8TO9 - chains D and F of the 12 polymer chains in the assembly; structure by electron microscopy, 4.03 A resolution (low resolution: residue-level contacts below are approximate; hydrogen-bond / salt-bridge calls are withheld).

Chain D:
Protein: TRNM-f*01 heavy chain
Organism: Macaca mulatta
Amino-acid sequence (126 residues; numbered 1 to 113 plus 13 insertion-coded residues; the number before each row is that of its first residue; a row labelled like 35A-35B holds insertion residues (35A, then the next letters in order)):
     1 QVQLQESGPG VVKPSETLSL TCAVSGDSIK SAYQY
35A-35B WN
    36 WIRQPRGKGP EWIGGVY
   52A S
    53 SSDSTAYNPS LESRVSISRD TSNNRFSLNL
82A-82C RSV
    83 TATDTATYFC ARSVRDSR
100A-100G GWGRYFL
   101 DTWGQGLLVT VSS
Cystine bridges: Cys22-Cys92

Chain F:
Protein: TRNM-f*01 light chain
Organism: Macaca mulatta
Amino-acid sequence (107 residues; numbered 1 to 107; the number before each row is that of its first residue):
     1 DIQMTQSPSS LSASVGDTVT ITCRASQSIS TWLAWYQQKP GKAPKVLIYS ASILQSGVPS
    61 RFRGSGSGSD FTLTIGSLQI EDFATYFCQQ YTGSPFTFGG GTKVEIK
Cystine bridges: Cys23-Cys88

Chain D / chain F interface:
Residue-residue contacts (30; chain D residue first):
  Gln39(D) with Gln38(F)
  Gly44(D) with Phe87(F)
  Pro45(D) with Phe98(F)
  Trp47(D) with Ser94(F); Pro95(F); Phe96(F)
  Asn60(D) with Pro95(F)
  Pro61(D) with Pro95(F)
  Phe91(D) with Ala43(F)
  Asp98(D) with Tyr49(F); Ser50(F)
  Arg100(D) with Ser50(F); Ile53(F)
  Trp100B(D) with Trp32(F)
  Arg100D(D) with Thr31(F); Trp32(F); Ser50(F); Tyr91(F)
  Tyr100E(D) with Tyr91(F)
  Phe100F(D) with Tyr36(F); Val46(F); Tyr49(F); Gln55(F)
  Leu100G(D) with Tyr36(F); Val46(F)
  Asp101(D) with Val46(F)
  Trp103(D) with Tyr36(F); Ala43(F); Pro44(F)
  Gly104(D) with Ala43(F)
Other interface residues (no listed pair), chain D (21 interface residues in all): Ile37, Glu46, Gly100C, Gln105
Other interface residues (no listed pair), chain F (21 interface residues in all): Ala34, Lys42, Gly99, Gly100

In short:
Chain D and chain F each contribute 21 residues to their interface.
Chain D is TRNM-f*01 heavy chain and chain F is TRNM-f*01 light chain, both from Macaca mulatta; the
structure, Cryo-EM structure of TRNM-f*01 Fab in complex with HIV-1 Env trimer ConC SOSIP, was determined by
electron microscopy together with 8TDX, 8TE7, 8TJR, 8TJS, 8TKC, 8TL2 and 5 further entries from the same
study.
